7TK2 - chains V and X of the 27 polymer chains in the assembly; structure by electron microscopy, 6.50 A resolution (low resolution: residue-level contacts below are approximate; hydrogen-bond / salt-bridge calls are withheld).

# Chain V
Molecule: ATP synthase subunit d
From: Saccharomyces cerevisiae
UniProt: P30902 (ATP7_YEAST); residues 1-173 here correspond to UniProt positions 2-174 (UniProt number = residue number + 1)
Amino-acid sequence (173 residues; row label = number of the first residue in the row):
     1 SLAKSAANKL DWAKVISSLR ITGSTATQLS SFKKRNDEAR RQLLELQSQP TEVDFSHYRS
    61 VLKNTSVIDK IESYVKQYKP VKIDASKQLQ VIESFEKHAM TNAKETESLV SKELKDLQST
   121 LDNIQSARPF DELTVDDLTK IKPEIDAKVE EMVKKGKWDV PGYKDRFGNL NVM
Unresolved in the structure: 1-2
UniProt features mapped onto this chain:
  - modified residue: Ser1 (N-acetylserine)

# Chain X
Molecule: ATP synthase subunit H
From: Saccharomyces cerevisiae
UniProt: Q12349 (ATP14_YEAST); residues 1-92 here correspond to UniProt positions 33-124 (UniProt number = residue number + 32)
Amino-acid sequence (92 residues; each row starts with the number of its first residue):
     1 NVIQDLYLRE LKDTKLAPST LQDAEGNVKP WNPPQKPNLP ELELQGPEAL KAYTEQNVET
    61 AHVAKESEEG ESEPIEEDWL VLDDAEETKE SH
Unresolved in the structure: 63-92

# Interface between chain V and chain X
Contacting residue pairs (9; chain V residue first):
  Ile21(V) with Ala61(X); His62(X)
  Thr22(V) with Ala61(X); His62(X)
  Gly23(V) with Glu59(X); Thr60(X); Ala61(X); His62(X)
  Val81(V) with Lys36(X)

# Overview
4 residues of chain V and 5 residues of chain X are in contact.
Chain V is ATP synthase subunit d and chain X is ATP synthase subunit H, both from Saccharomyces cerevisiae;
the structure, Yeast ATP synthase State 1binding(a) with 10 mM ATP backbone model, was determined by electron
microscopy, deposited together with 7TJS, 7TJT, 7TJU, 7TJV, 7TJW, 7TJX and 30 further entries.
